5EYX - chains A and B; structure by X-ray diffraction, 2.25 A resolution.

== Chain A ==
Name: Centrolobium tomentosum lectin
From: Centrolobium tomentosum
Amino-acid sequence (245 residues; numbered 0 to 244; the number before each row is that of its first residue; numbering starts at 0):
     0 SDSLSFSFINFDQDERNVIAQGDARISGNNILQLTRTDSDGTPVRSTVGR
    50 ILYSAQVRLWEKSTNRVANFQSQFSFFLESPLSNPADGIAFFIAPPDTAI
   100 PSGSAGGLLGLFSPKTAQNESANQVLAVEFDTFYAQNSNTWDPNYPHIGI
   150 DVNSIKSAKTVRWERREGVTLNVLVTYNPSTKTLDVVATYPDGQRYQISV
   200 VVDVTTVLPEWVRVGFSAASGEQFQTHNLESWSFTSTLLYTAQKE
Disordered / not traced: 0, 241-244
Covalently attached groups: N-acetylglucosamine (NAG) linked to Asn118
Metal / ion sites: Mn2+: Glu128, Asp130, Asp141, His146; Ca2+: Asp130, Phe132, Asp141

== Chain B ==
Name: Centrolobium tomentosum lectin
From: Centrolobium tomentosum
Amino-acid sequence (245 residues; each row starts with the number of its first residue):
     1 SDSLSFSFINFDQDERNVIAQGDARISGNNILQLTRTDSDGTPVRSTVGR
    51 ILYSAQVRLWEKSTNRVANFQSQFSFFLESPLSNPADGIAFFIAPPDTAI
   101 PSGSAGGLLGLFSPKTAQNESANQVLAVEFDTFYAQNSNTWDPNYPHIGI
   151 DVNSIKSAKTVRWERREGVTLNVLVTYNPSTKTLDVVATYPDGQRYQISV
   201 VVDVTTVLPEWVRVGFSAASGEQFQTHNLESWSFTSTLLYTAQKE
Disordered / not traced: 241-245
Covalently attached groups: N-acetylglucosamine (NAG) linked to Asn119
Metal / ion sites: Mn2+: Glu129, Asp131, Asp142, His147; Ca2+: Asp131, Phe133, Asn139, Asp142

== How chain A and chain B interact ==
Contacting residue pairs (39; chain A residue first):
  Asp1(A) - Ser7(B)
  Asp1(A) - Phe8(B)
  Asp1(A) - Ile9(B)  hydrogen bond (side chain-backbone)
  Asp1(A) - Asn10(B)
  Ser2(A) - Phe6(B)
  Ser2(A) - Ser7(B)  hydrogen bond
  Leu3(A) - Leu4(B)  hydrophobic
  Leu3(A) - Ser5(B)
  Leu3(A) - Tyr53(B)
  Ser4(A) - Leu4(B)
  Ser4(A) - Ser5(B)  hydrogen bond
  Phe5(A) - Ser3(B)
  Ser6(A) - Ser1(B)
  Ser6(A) - Asp2(B)  hydrogen bond (backbone-backbone)
  Ser6(A) - Ser3(B)  hydrogen bond
  Phe7(A) - Ser1(B)
  Phe7(A) - Asp2(B)
  Ile8(A) - Asp2(B)  hydrogen bond (backbone-side chain)
  Asn9(A) - Asp2(B)
  Asp11(A) - Arg58(B)  salt bridge
  Asp13(A) - Trp211(B)
  Glu14(A) - Ser1(B)  hydrogen bond (side chain-backbone)
  Glu14(A) - Trp211(B)
  Arg15(A) - Gln56(B)  hydrogen bond
  Arg15(A) - Trp211(B)
  Asn16(A) - Ser1(B)  hydrogen bond
  Asn16(A) - Ala55(B)
  Asn16(A) - Gln56(B)  hydrogen bond (side chain-backbone)
  Tyr52(A) - Leu4(B)
  Tyr52(A) - Ala55(B)
  Ala54(A) - Asn17(B)
  Ala54(A) - Tyr53(B)
  Gln55(A) - Arg16(B)  hydrogen bond
  Gln55(A) - Asn17(B)  hydrogen bond (backbone-side chain)
  Arg57(A) - Asp12(B)  salt bridge
  Glu60(A) - Asp12(B)
  Trp210(A) - Asp14(B)
  Trp210(A) - Glu15(B)
  Trp210(A) - Arg16(B)
Also at the interface, not in a pair above, chain A (21 interface residues in all): Pro95
Also at the interface, not in a pair above, chain B (23 interface residues in all): Ser54, Glu61, Pro96

== Overview ==
The interface between chain A and chain B involves 21 residues on one side and 23 on the other, with 12
hydrogen bonds and 2 salt bridges. Polar pairs include Asp11(A)-Arg58(B), Arg57(A)-Asp12(B) and
Asp1(A)-Ile9(B). Covalently linked N-acetylglucosamine: at Asn118(A). N-acetylglucosamine is covalently linked
to Asn119(B).
Both chains are Centrolobium tomentosum lectin (Centrolobium tomentosum). Entry 5EYX (Monoclinic Form of
Centrolobium tomentosum seed lectin (CTL) complexed with Man1-3Man-OMe) was determined by X-ray diffraction
together with 5EYY from the same study.
